Entry 7TC6 (X-ray diffraction, 1.85 A resolution); this record covers chains A and B.

[Chain A (and B)]
Protein: Azurin
Source organism: Pseudomonas aeruginosa
Notes: chain B of this document is another copy of the same molecule, construct and numbering; everything in this record applies to it too
Reference sequence: P00282 (AZUR_PSEAE); residues 2-128 here correspond to UniProt positions 22-148 (UniProt number = residue number + 20)
Amino-acid sequence (128 residues; row label = number of the first residue in the row):
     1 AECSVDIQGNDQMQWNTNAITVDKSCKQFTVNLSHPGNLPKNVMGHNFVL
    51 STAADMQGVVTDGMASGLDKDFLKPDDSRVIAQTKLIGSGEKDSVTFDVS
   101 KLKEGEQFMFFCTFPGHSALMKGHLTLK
Cystine bridges: Cys3-Cys26
Sequence notes: expression tag (1); engineered mutation Trp15 (Phe35 in P00282), Phe48 (Trp68 in P00282), Phe72 (Tyr92 in P00282), Gln83 (His103 in P00282), Phe108 (Tyr128 in P00282), His124 (Thr144 in P00282)
Bound ions: Cu ion site 1: His46, Cys112, His117; Cu ion site 2: His124 (together with nitrate ion) (shared with His124(B) of chain B)
UniProt features mapped onto this chain:
  - binding site (Cu cation): His46, Cys112, His117, Met121

[How chain A and chain B interact]
Pairs across the interface - 20 pairs, chain A then chain B:
  Thr21(A) - Gly105(B)  hydrogen bond (side chain-backbone)
  Ala53(A) - His124(B)
  Glu104(A) - Lys128(B)
  Gly105(A) - Thr21(B)
  Gln107(A) - Ile20(B)
  Gln107(A) - Gln107(B)  hydrogen bond
  Gln107(A) - His124(B)
  Gln107(A) - Leu125(B)
  Gln107(A) - Thr126(B)  hydrogen bond
  Met109(A) - His124(B)
  His124(A) - Ala53(B)
  His124(A) - Gln107(B)
  His124(A) - Met109(B)
  His124(A) - His124(B)
  Thr126(A) - Gly105(B)  hydrogen bond (side chain-backbone)
  Thr126(A) - Gln107(B)
  Thr126(A) - Thr126(B)
  Leu127(A) - Glu104(B)
  Leu127(A) - Gly105(B)
  Lys128(A) - Glu104(B)
Also at the interface, not in a pair above, chain A (11 interface residues in all): Phe108
Also at the interface, not in a pair above, chain B (13 interface residues in all): Ala19, Glu106

[Overview]
Chain A and chain B form an interface of 11 and 13 residues respectively, with 4 hydrogen bonds. Among the
polar pairs are Thr21(A)-Gly105(B), Gln107(A)-Gln107(B) and Gln107(A)-Thr126(B). His46(A), Cys112(A) and
His117(A) coordinate Cu ion site 1. UniProt lists 4 Cu cation-binding residues on chain A.
Chain A and chain B are both Azurin (Pseudomonas aeruginosa); the structure, All Phe-Azurin variant - F15W,
was determined by X-ray diffraction, deposited together with 7TC5.
